PDB entry 6Z7Y | X-ray diffraction, 2.20 A resolution | chains B and H of the 4 polymer chains in the assembly

# Chain B
Name: OXI-005 Fab Heavy chain
Organism: Mus musculus
Notes: antibody fragment or engineered binder
Sequence (220 residues; row label = number of the first residue in the row; note: 3 numbers in that range are skipped by the numbering (no residue carries them; nothing is unmodelled there)):
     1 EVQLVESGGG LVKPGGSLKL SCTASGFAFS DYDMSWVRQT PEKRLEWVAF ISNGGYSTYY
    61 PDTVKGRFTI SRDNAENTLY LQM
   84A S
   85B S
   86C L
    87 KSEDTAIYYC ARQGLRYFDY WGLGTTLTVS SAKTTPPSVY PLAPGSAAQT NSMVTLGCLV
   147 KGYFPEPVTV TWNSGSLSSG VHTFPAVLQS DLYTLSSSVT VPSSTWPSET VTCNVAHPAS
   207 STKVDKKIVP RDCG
Unresolved in the structure: 131-136, 218-220
Disulfide bonds: Cys-22/Cys-96, Cys-144/Cys-199

# Chain H
Name: Insulin
Organism: Homo sapiens
UniProt: P01308 (INS_HUMAN); residues 1-30 here correspond to UniProt positions 25-54 (UniProt number = residue number + 24)
Sequence (30 residues; row label = number of the first residue in the row):
     1 FVNQHLCGSH LVEALYLVCG ERGFFYTPKT
Unresolved in the structure: 1-2

# Chain B / chain H interface
Contacting residue pairs - 14 pairs, chain B then chain H:
  Asp-33(B) with Thr-27(H), hydrogen bond
  Trp-47(B) with Phe-25(H), hydrophobic
  Phe-50(B) with Phe-25(H), hydrophobic; Tyr-26(H), hydrophobic; Thr-27(H)
  Ser-57(B) with Tyr-26(H)
  Thr-58(B) with Tyr-26(H)
  Leu-101(B) with Thr-27(H); Pro-28(H); Thr-30(H)
  Arg-102(B) with Phe-25(H); Thr-27(H), hydrogen bond (side chain-backbone); Pro-28(H), hydrogen bond (backbone-backbone); Lys-29(H)
Other interface residues (no listed pair), chain B (10 interface residues in all): Tyr-59, Gln-99, Gly-100

# Overview
10 residues of chain B face 6 of chain H across their interface; the contacts include 3 hydrogen bonds. Among
the polar pairs are Asp-33(B)/Thr-27(H), Arg-102(B)/Thr-27(H) and Arg-102(B)/Pro-28(H).
Chain B is OXI-005 Fab Heavy chain (Mus musculus) and chain H is Insulin (Homo sapiens); the structure, Human
insulin in complex with the analytical antibody OXI-005 Fab, was determined by X-ray diffraction, deposited
together with 6Z7W, 6Z7X and 6Z7Z.
